Entry 5N7X (X-ray diffraction, 1.12 A resolution); this record covers chains A and D of the 4 polymer chains in the assembly.

Chain A:
Name: Streptavidin
Source organism: Streptomyces avidinii
UniProtKB: P22629 (SAV_STRAV); residues -23 to 159 here correspond to UniProt positions 1-183 (UniProt number = residue number + 24)
Amino-acid sequence (183 residues; each row starts with the number of its first residue; numbers below 1 keep their minus sign (Met-23 is residue -23)):
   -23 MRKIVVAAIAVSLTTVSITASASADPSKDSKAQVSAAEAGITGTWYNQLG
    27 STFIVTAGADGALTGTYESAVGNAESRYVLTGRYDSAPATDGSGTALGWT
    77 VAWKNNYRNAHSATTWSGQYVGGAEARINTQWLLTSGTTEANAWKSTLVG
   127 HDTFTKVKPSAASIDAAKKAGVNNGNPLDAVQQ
Unresolved in the structure: -23 to 13, 136-159
From the paper describing this entry:
  - conformationally variable residues (loop rearrangement): Thr42 to Ser52

Chain D:
Name: GLU-TRP-VAL-HIS-PRO-GLN-PHE-GLU-GLN-LYS-ALA-LYS Peptide
Amino-acid sequence (12 residues; each row starts with the number of its first residue):
     1 EWVHPQFEQKAK
Unresolved in the structure: 12

Chain A / chain D interface:
Residue-residue contacts - 26 pairs, chain A then chain D:
  Leu25(A) - Phe7(D)  hydrophobic
  Leu25(A) - Gln9(D)  hydrogen bond (backbone-side chain)
  Ser27(A) - Gln6(D)
  Ser45(A) - Pro5(D)
  Ser45(A) - Glu8(D)  hydrogen bond
  Ala46(A) - Glu8(D)
  Ala46(A) - Gln9(D)
  Ala46(A) - Lys10(D)  hydrogen bond (backbone-side chain)
  Val47(A) - Glu8(D)
  Val47(A) - Gln9(D)
  Val47(A) - Lys10(D)  hydrogen bond (backbone-side chain)
  Ser52(A) - Glu8(D)  hydrogen bond
  Tyr54(A) - Pro5(D)
  Trp79(A) - His4(D)
  Trp79(A) - Gln6(D)
  Arg84(A) - Pro5(D)
  Arg84(A) - Glu8(D)  salt bridge
  Ala86(A) - Pro5(D)
  Ser88(A) - His4(D)  hydrogen bond
  Thr90(A) - Gln6(D)  hydrogen bond
  Trp92(A) - Gln6(D)
  Trp108(A) - Gln6(D)
  Trp108(A) - Phe7(D)  hydrophobic
  Leu110(A) - His4(D)
  Leu110(A) - Gln6(D)
  Leu110(A) - Phe7(D)  hydrophobic
Interface residues without a listed pair, chain A (17 interface residues in all): Gly48, Asp128
Interface residues without a listed pair, chain D (8 interface residues in all): Trp2
The authors on this interface:
  - interface residues, chain D: Pro5(D)

Summary:
The interface between chain A and chain D involves 17 residues on one side and 8 on the other; the contacts
include 7 hydrogen bonds and 1 salt bridge. Polar contacts include Arg84(A)-Glu8(D), Leu25(A)-Gln9(D) and
Ser45(A)-Glu8(D). From the paper: the interface residue Pro5(D); conformational variability at Thr42(A).
Here chain A is Streptavidin (Streptomyces avidinii) and chain D is
GLU-TRP-VAL-HIS-PRO-GLN-PHE-GLU-GLN-LYS-ALA-LYS Peptide. Entry 5N7X (Crystal structure of streptavidin with
peptide ewvhpqfeqkak) was determined by X-ray diffraction, deposited together with 5N89, 5N8B, 5N8E and 5N99.
